Entry 6P7L (X-ray diffraction, 1.80 A resolution); this record covers chains D and E of the 3 polymer chains in the assembly.

== Chain D (and E) ==
Protein: Aln2
Organism: Streptomyces sp. CM020
Notes: chain E of this document is another copy of the same molecule, construct and numbering; everything in this record applies to it too
UniProtKB: B6SEE8 (B6SEE8_9ACTN); residue numbers follow UniProt; this construct covers 1-172
Chain sequence (172 residues; each row starts with the number of its first residue):
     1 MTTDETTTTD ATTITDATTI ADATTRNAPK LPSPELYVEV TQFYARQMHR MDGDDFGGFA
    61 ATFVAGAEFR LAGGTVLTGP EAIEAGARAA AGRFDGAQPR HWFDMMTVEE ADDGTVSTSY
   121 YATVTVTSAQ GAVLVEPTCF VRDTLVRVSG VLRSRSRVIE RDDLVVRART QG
Unresolved in the structure: 1-29, 72-74, 170-172

== Chain D / chain E interface ==
Contacting residue pairs (61):
  Lys30(D) - Arg46(E)
  Leu31(D) - Glu39(E)
  Leu31(D) - Gln42(E)
  Pro32(D) - Val38(E)
  Pro34(D) - Pro34(E)  hydrophobic
  Pro34(D) - Glu35(E)
  Pro34(D) - Val38(E)  hydrophobic
  Tyr37(D) - Val38(E)  hydrophobic
  Tyr37(D) - Thr41(E)
  Tyr37(D) - Gln42(E)
  Trp102(D) - Trp102(E)
  Asp104(D) - Trp102(E)
  Asp104(D) - Phe103(E)  hydrogen bond (side chain-backbone)
  Met105(D) - Tyr44(E)
  Met105(D) - Ala45(E)
  Met105(D) - Met48(E)  hydrophobic
  Met105(D) - His49(E)  hydrogen bond (backbone-side chain)
  Met105(D) - His101(E)
  Met105(D) - Phe103(E)
  Met106(D) - Gln42(E)  hydrogen bond (backbone-side chain)
  Met106(D) - Ala45(E)
  Thr107(D) - Gln42(E)
  Thr107(D) - Ala45(E)
  Thr107(D) - Arg46(E)
  Thr107(D) - His49(E)
  Val108(D) - Gln42(E)  hydrogen bond (backbone-side chain)
  Glu109(D) - Arg46(E)  salt bridge
  Ser119(D) - His49(E)
  Tyr121(D) - Met48(E)  hydrogen bond (side chain-backbone)
  Tyr121(D) - His49(E)
  Tyr121(D) - Asp52(E)  hydrogen bond
  Tyr121(D) - Arg100(E)  hydrogen bond
  Tyr121(D) - His101(E)
  Ala122(D) - Trp102(E)
  Thr123(D) - Trp102(E)
  Val135(D) - Val133(E)
  Glu136(D) - Val133(E)
  Pro137(D) - Thr127(E)
  Pro137(D) - Gly131(E)
  Pro137(D) - Val133(E)  hydrophobic
  Thr138(D) - Arg100(E)
  Thr138(D) - Trp102(E)
  Thr138(D) - Thr125(E)
  Thr138(D) - Thr127(E)  hydrogen bond
  Phe140(D) - His49(E)
  Phe140(D) - Arg100(E)
  Asp162(D) - Gln98(E)
  Asp162(D) - Arg100(E)  salt bridge
  Asp163(D) - Thr127(E)
  Asp163(D) - Ser128(E)
  Asp163(D) - Ala129(E)
  Asp163(D) - Gly131(E)
  Val166(D) - Gly96(E)
  Val166(D) - Ala97(E)
  Val166(D) - Gln98(E)
  Val166(D) - Thr127(E)
  Val166(D) - Ala129(E)
  Arg167(D) - Ala129(E)
  Arg169(D) - Gly96(E)  hydrogen bond (side chain-backbone)
  Arg169(D) - Ala97(E)  hydrogen bond (side chain-backbone)
  Arg169(D) - Gln98(E)  hydrogen bond
Interface residues without a listed pair, chain D (27 interface residues in all): Phe103

== In short ==
The interface between chain D and chain E involves 27 residues on one side and 25 on the other, with 11
hydrogen bonds and 2 salt bridges. Polar pairs include Glu109(D)-Arg46(E), Asp162(D)-Arg100(E) and
Asp104(D)-Phe103(E).
Both chains are Aln2 (Streptomyces sp. CM020). Entry 6P7L (1.8 Angstrom structure of Aln2 from Streptomyces
sp. CM020) was determined by X-ray diffraction together with 6P77, 6VW4 and 5BKA from the same study.
